Entry 5ZN2 (X-ray diffraction, 1.20 A resolution); this record covers chain A.

# Chain A
Protein: Casein kinase II subunit alpha
From: Homo sapiens
Notes: EC 2.7.11.1
UniProt: P68400 (CSK21_HUMAN); residue numbers follow UniProt; this construct covers 1-329
Chain sequence (329 residues; each row starts with the number of its first residue):
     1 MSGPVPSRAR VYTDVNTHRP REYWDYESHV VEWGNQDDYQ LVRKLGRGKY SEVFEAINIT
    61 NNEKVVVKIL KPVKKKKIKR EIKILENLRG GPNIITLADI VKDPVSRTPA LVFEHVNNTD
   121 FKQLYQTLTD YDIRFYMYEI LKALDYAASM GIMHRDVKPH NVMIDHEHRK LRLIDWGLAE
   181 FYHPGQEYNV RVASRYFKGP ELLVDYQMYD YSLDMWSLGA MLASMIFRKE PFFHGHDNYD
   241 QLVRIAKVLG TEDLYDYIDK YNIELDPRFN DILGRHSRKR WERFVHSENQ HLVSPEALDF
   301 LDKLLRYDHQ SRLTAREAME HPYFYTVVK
Not modelled in the structure: 1-2, 72-74
Sequence notes: engineered mutation Ala147 (Cys in P68400), Ala148 (His in P68400), Ala220 (Cys in P68400)
Swiss-Prot annotation at these positions:
  - region: Gln36 to Leu41 (Interaction with beta subunit)
  - active site: Asp156 (Proton acceptor)
  - binding site (ATP): Leu45 to Val53, Lys68

# In short
From UniProt: active-site residue Asp156 and 10 ATP-binding residues.
Chain A is Casein kinase II subunit alpha (Homo sapiens); the structure, X-ray structure of protein kinase ck2
alpha subunit H148A mutant, was determined by X-ray diffraction (same publication as 5ZN0, 5ZN1, 5ZN3, 5ZN4
and 5ZN5).
